3SMK - chains A and P; structure by X-ray diffraction, 2.10 A resolution.

# Chain A
Name: 14-3-3 protein sigma
Organism: Homo sapiens
Reference sequence: P31947 (1433S_HUMAN); residues 1-231 here = UniProt positions 1-231
Amino-acid sequence (236 residues; numbered -4 to 231; the number before each row is that of its first residue; numbers below 1 keep their minus sign (Gly-4 is residue -4)):
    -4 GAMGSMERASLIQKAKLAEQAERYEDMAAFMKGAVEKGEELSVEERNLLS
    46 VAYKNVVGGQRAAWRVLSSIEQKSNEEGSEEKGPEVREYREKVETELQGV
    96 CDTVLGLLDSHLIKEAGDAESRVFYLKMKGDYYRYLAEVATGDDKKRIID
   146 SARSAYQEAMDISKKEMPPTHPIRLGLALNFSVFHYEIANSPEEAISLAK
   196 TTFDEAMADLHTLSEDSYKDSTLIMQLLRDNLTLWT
Unresolved in the structure: 71-77, 209-212
Sequence notes: expression tag (-4 to 0); engineered mutation Val38 (Cys in P31947), His166 (Asn in P31947)
Residues lining bound ligands: Cotylenin A (CW7): Glu14, Asn42, Leu43, Ser45, Val46, Phe119, Lys122, Met123, Pro167, Ile168, Gly171, Lys214, Asp215, Leu218, Ile219
UniProt features mapped onto this chain:
  - site (Interaction with phosphoserine on interacting protein): Arg56, Arg129
  - modified residue (Phosphoserine): Ser5, Ser74

# Chain P
Name: TASK-3 peptide
Amino-acid sequence (6 residues; each row starts with the number of its first residue):
   369 KRRKSV
Modified residues: Ser373 (phosphoserine; SEP)

# How chain A and chain P interact
Residue-residue contacts (28; chain A residue first):
  Lys49(A) with Ser373(P); Val374(P)
  Arg56(A) with Arg370(P); Arg371(P); Ser373(P)
  Arg60(A) with Arg370(P)
  Lys122(A) with Val374(P), hydrogen bond (side chain-backbone)
  Arg129(A) with Arg371(P); Ser373(P)
  Tyr130(A) with Ser373(P)
  Glu133(A) with Arg371(P), salt bridge
  Gly171(A) with Val374(P)
  Leu174(A) with Lys372(P); Ser373(P); Val374(P), hydrophobic
  Asn175(A) with Ser373(P); Val374(P), hydrogen bond (side chain-backbone)
  Val178(A) with Arg371(P); Lys372(P)
  Glu182(A) with Arg371(P), salt bridge
  Leu222(A) with Lys372(P); Val374(P), hydrophobic
  Asp225(A) with Lys372(P), salt bridge
  Asn226(A) with Arg371(P); Lys372(P), hydrogen bond (side chain-backbone)
  Leu229(A) with Lys369(P); Arg371(P)
  Trp230(A) with Arg371(P)
Other interface residues (no listed pair), chain A (19 interface residues in all): Asp126, Ile219

# Overview
The interface between chain A and chain P involves 19 residues on one side and 6 on the other; the contacts
include 3 hydrogen bonds and 3 salt bridges. Polar pairs include Glu133(A)-Arg371(P), Glu182(A)-Arg371(P) and
Asp225(A)-Lys372(P). Chain A binds Cotylenin A.
Chain A is 14-3-3 protein sigma (Homo sapiens) and chain P is TASK-3 peptide; the structure, Crystal structure
of human 14-3-3 sigma C38V/N166H in complex with TASK-3 peptide and stabilizer Cotylenin A, was determined by
X-ray diffraction together with 3P1N, 3P1O, 3P1P, 3P1Q, 3P1R, 3P1S and 8 further entries from the same study.
